Entry 9CYY (electron microscopy, 3.00 A resolution); this record covers chains B and I of the 29 polymer chains in the assembly.

== Chain B ==
Name: Outer capsid protein mu-1
Organism: Mammalian orthoreovirus 3 Dearing
UniProtKB: P11078 (MU1_REOVD); residues 1-708 here = UniProt positions 1-708
Sequence (708 residues; each row starts with the number of its first residue):
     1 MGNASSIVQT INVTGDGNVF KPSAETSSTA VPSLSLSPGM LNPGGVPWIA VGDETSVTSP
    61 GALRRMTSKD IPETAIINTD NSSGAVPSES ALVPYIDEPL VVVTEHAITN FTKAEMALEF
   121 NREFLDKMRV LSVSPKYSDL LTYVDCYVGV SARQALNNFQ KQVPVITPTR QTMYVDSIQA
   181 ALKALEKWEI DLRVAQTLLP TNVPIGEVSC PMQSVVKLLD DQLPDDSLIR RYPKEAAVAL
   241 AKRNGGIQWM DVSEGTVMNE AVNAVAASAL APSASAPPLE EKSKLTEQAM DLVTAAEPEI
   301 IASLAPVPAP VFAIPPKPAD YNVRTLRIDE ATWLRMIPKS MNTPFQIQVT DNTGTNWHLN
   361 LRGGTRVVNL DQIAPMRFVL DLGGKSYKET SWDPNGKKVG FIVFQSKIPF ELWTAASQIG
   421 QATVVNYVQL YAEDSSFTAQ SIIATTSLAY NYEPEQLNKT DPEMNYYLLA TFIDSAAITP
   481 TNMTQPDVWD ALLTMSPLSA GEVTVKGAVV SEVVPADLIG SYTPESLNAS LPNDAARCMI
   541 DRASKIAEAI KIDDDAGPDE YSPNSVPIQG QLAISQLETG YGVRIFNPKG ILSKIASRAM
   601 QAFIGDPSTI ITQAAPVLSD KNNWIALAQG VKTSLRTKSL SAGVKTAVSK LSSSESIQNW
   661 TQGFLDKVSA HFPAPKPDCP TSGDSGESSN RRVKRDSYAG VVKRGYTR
Disordered / not traced: 1-42, 676-708
Curated features (UniProtKB/Swiss-Prot):
  - site: N42, P43 (Cleavage)
  - lipidation: G2 (N-myristoyl glycine)
  - glycosylation (N-linked (GlcNAc...) asparagine): N3, N12, N81, N110, N458, N482, N528, N659

== Chain I ==
Name: Outer capsid protein sigma-3
Organism: Mammalian orthoreovirus 3 Dearing
UniProtKB: P03527 (SIGM3_REOVD); residue numbers follow UniProt; this construct covers 1-365
Sequence (365 residues; row label = number of the first residue in the row):
     1 MEVCLPNGHQ VVDLINNAFE GRVSIYSAQE GWDKTISAQP DMMVCGGAVV CMHCLGVVGS
    61 LQRKLKHLPH HRCNQQIRHQ DYVDVQFADR VTAHWKRGML SFVAQMHEMM NDVSPDDLDR
   121 VRTEGGSLVE LNWLQVDPNS MFRSIHSSWT DPLQVVDDLD TKLDQYWTAL NLMIDSSDLI
   181 PNFMMRDPSH AFNGVKLGGD ARQTQFSRTF DSRSSLEWGV MVYDYSELEH DPSKGRAYRK
   241 ELVTPARDFG HFGLSHYSRA TTPILGKMPA VFSGMLTGNC KMYPFIKGTA KLKTVRKLVE
   301 AVNHAWGVEK IRYALGPGGM TGWYNRTMQQ APIVLTPAAL TMFPDTIKFG DLNYPVMIGD
   361 PMILG
Curated features (UniProtKB/Swiss-Prot):
  - zinc finger: C51 to C73 (CCHC-type)

== How chain B and chain I interact ==
Contacting residue pairs (53):
  I328(B) with Q330(I)
  E330(B) with H9(I), salt bridge
  T332(B) with R326(I)
  E411(B) with Q329(I)
  V505(B) with R312(I), hydrogen bond (backbone-side chain); Y313(I), hydrophobic
  K506(B) with N7(I); Y313(I), hydrogen bond (side chain-backbone); A314(I), hydrogen bond (side chain-backbone); P317(I)
  A508(B) with R312(I), hydrogen bond (backbone-side chain); P317(I), hydrophobic
  V510(B) with R312(I)
  E512(B) with Y313(I)
  V513(B) with Y313(I)
  V514(B) with Y313(I), hydrogen bond (backbone-side chain)
  D517(B) with K310(I); Y313(I)
  L518(B) with Y313(I), hydrophobic
  I519(B) with C4(I)
  G520(B) with C4(I), hydrogen bond (backbone-side chain)
  T523(B) with N7(I), hydrogen bond; H9(I), hydrogen bond; Q10(I)
  E525(B) with H9(I), salt bridge
  S526(B) with N7(I); H9(I)
  S575(B) with H70(I)
  E578(B) with H70(I), hydrogen bond (backbone-side chain)
  T579(B) with H70(I)
  G580(B) with H70(I)
  Y581(B) with C51(I), hydrophobic; H53(I), hydrogen bond; L68(I), hydrophobic; P69(I); H70(I); H71(I), hydrogen bond (backbone-backbone); C73(I), hydrophobic; Q75(I)
  G582(B) with L68(I); P69(I); H70(I)
  V583(B) with H67(I); L68(I), hydrogen bond (backbone-backbone); H70(I)
  R584(B) with H70(I)
  I585(B) with H67(I)
  Q613(B) with L5(I); Q10(I), hydrogen bond; V57(I)
  P616(B) with R63(I)
  D620(B) with E2(I)
  N622(B) with E2(I)
Interface residues without a listed pair, chain B (36 interface residues in all): D329, P338, S521, A614, K621
Interface residues without a listed pair, chain I (34 interface residues in all): M1, P6, D41, A48, S60, E309, G316, I333, V334

== In short ==
Chain B and chain I form an interface of 36 and 34 residues respectively, with 13 hydrogen bonds and 2 salt
bridges. Polar pairs include E330(B)-H9(I), E525(B)-H9(I) and V505(B)-R312(I).
Chain B is Outer capsid protein mu-1 and chain I is Outer capsid protein sigma-3, both from Mammalian
orthoreovirus 3 Dearing; the structure, Cryo-EM structure of MRV virion, was determined by electron microscopy
together with 9CYT and 9CYX from the same study.
